Entry 4XZQ (X-ray diffraction, 2.40 A resolution); this record covers chains D and I of the 10 polymer chains in the assembly.

Chain D:
Molecule: Histone H2B 1.1
From: Xenopus laevis
Reference sequence: P02281 (H2B11_XENLA); residues 1230-1322 here correspond to UniProt positions 34-126 (UniProt number = residue number - 1196)
Sequence (93 residues; each row starts with the number of its first residue):
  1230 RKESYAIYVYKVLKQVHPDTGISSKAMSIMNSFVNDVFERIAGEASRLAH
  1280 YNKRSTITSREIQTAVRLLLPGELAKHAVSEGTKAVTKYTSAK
Swiss-Prot annotation at these positions:
  - glycosylation: Ser1309 (O-linked (GlcNAc) serine)
  - cross-link: Lys1317 (Glycyl lysine isopeptide (Lys-Gly) (interchain with G-Cter in ubiquitin))

Chain I:
Molecule: 147-nt DNA strand
Sequence (147 nucleotides; numbered 1 to 147; the number before each row is that of its first residue):
     1 ATCAATATCCACCTGCAGATACTACCAAAAGTGTATTTGGAAACTGCTCC
    51 ATCAAAAGGCATGTTCAGCTGGAATCCAGCTGAACATGCCTTTTGATGGA
   101 GCAGTTTCCAAATACACTTTTGGTAGTATCTGCAGGTGGATATTGAT

Chain D / chain I interface:
Contacting residue pairs (10):
  Arg1230(D) with DA29(I), sugar contact
  Ser1252(D) with DA19(I), phosphate contact
  Ser1253(D) with DA19(I), hydrogen bond to the phosphate
  Arg1283(D) with DG40(I), phosphate contact; DA41(I), salt bridge to the phosphate
  Ser1284(D) with DG39(I), sugar contact; DG40(I), hydrogen bond to the phosphate
  Thr1285(D) with DG39(I), hydrogen bond to the phosphate; DG40(I), hydrogen bond to the phosphate
  Lys1322(D) with DT32(I), salt bridge to the phosphate
Also at the interface, not in a pair above, chain D (10 interface residues in all): Glu1232, Tyr1239, Lys1282
Also at the interface, not in a pair above, chain I (8 interface residues in all): DT20, DA28

Overview:
10 residues of chain D face 8 of chain I across their interface; the contacts include 4 hydrogen bonds and 2
salt bridges. Among the polar pairs are Ser1253(D)-DA19(I), Ser1284(D)-DG40(I) and Thr1285(D)-DG39(I).
Chain D is Histone H2B 1.1 (Xenopus laevis) and chain I is a 147-nt DNA strand; the structure, Nucleosome
disassembly by RSC and SWI/SNF is enhanced by H3 acetylation near the nucleosome dyad axis, was determined by
X-ray diffraction, deposited together with 4YS3 and 4Z66.
